PDB entry 4QJ7 | X-ray diffraction, 1.67 A resolution | chains B and F of the 3 polymer chains in the assembly

Chain B:
Molecule: Protease
Source organism: Human immunodeficiency virus type 1 (ARV2/SF2 ISOLATE)
Notes: EC 3.4.23.16
UniProt: P03369 (POL_HV1A2); residues 1-99 here correspond to UniProt positions 491-589 (UniProt number = residue number + 490)
Sequence (99 residues; each row starts with the number of its first residue):
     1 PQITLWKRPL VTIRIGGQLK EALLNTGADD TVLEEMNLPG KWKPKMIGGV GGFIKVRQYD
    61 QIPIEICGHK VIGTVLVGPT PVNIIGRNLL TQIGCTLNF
Differences from the reference sequence: engineered mutation Lys7 (Gln497 in P03369), Asn25 (Asp515 in P03369), Val50 (Ile540 in P03369), Ile64 (Val554 in P03369), Val71 (Ala561 in P03369)
Swiss-Prot annotation at these positions:
  - region (Dimerization of protease): Pro1 to Leu5, Gly49, Gly51 to Lys55, Asn88 to Phe99
  - site: Phe99 (Cleavage)

Chain F:
Molecule: p1-p6 peptide
Sequence (10 residues; each row starts with the number of its first residue):
     1 RPGNFLQSSP
Unresolved in the structure: 1, 10

How chain B and chain F interact:
Contacting residue pairs (23):
  Arg8(B) - Pro2(F)  hydrogen bond (side chain-backbone)
  Arg8(B) - Gly3(F)
  Leu23(B) - Phe5(F)  hydrophobic
  Asn25(B) - Phe5(F)  hydrogen bond (side chain-backbone)
  Gly27(B) - Leu6(F)
  Gly27(B) - Gln7(F)  hydrogen bond (backbone-backbone)
  Ala28(B) - Gln7(F)
  Asp29(B) - Gln7(F)  hydrogen bond (backbone-backbone)
  Asp29(B) - Ser8(F)
  Asp29(B) - Ser9(F)
  Asp30(B) - Gln7(F)  hydrogen bond (backbone-side chain)
  Asp30(B) - Ser9(F)  hydrogen bond
  Lys45(B) - Ser9(F)
  Ile47(B) - Gln7(F)
  Ile47(B) - Ser8(F)
  Ile47(B) - Ser9(F)
  Gly48(B) - Gln7(F)
  Gly48(B) - Ser8(F)  hydrogen bond (backbone-backbone)
  Gly49(B) - Leu6(F)
  Val50(B) - Asn4(F)
  Pro81(B) - Phe5(F)  hydrophobic
  Val82(B) - Phe5(F)  hydrophobic
  Ile84(B) - Phe5(F)  hydrophobic
Interface residues without a listed pair, chain B (18 interface residues in all): Val32, Met46, Leu76
From the paper, about this interface:
  - residue pairs: Asp29(B)-Ser8(F)

Summary:
18 residues of chain B and 8 residues of chain F are in contact; the contacts include 7 hydrogen bonds. Polar
pairs include Arg8(B)-Pro2(F), Asn25(B)-Phe5(F) and Asp30(B)-Gln7(F). The paper describes a contact between
Asp29(B) and Ser8(F).
Here chain B is Protease (Human immunodeficiency virus type 1 (ARV2/SF2 ISOLATE)) and chain F is p1-p6
peptide. Entry 4QJ7 (Crystal structure of inactive HIV-1 protease variant (I50V/A71V) in complex with p1-p6
substrate variant (R452S)) was determined by X-ray diffraction (same publication as 4QJ2, 4QJ6, 4QJ8, 4QJ9 and
4QJA).
